Entry 2PRM (X-ray diffraction, 3.00 A resolution); this record covers chain A.

[Chain A]
Name: Dihydroorotate dehydrogenase, mitochondrial
Organism: Homo sapiens
Notes: EC 1.3.99.11; engineered mutation(s): N-terminus truncated
Reference sequence: Q02127 (PYRD_HUMAN); residues 30-396 here correspond to UniProt positions 29-395 (UniProt number = residue number - 1)
Sequence (367 residues; each row starts with the number of its first residue):
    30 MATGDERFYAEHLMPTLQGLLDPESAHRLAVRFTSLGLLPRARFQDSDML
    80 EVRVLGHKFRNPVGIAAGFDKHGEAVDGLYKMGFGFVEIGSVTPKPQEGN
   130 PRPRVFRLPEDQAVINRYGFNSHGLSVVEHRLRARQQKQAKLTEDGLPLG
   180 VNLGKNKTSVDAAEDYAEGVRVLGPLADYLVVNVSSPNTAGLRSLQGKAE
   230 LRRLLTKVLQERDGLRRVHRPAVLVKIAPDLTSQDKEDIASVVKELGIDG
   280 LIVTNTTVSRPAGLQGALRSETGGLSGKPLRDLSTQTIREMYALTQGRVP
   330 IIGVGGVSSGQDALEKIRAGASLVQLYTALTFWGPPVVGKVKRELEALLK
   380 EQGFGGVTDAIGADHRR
Curated features (UniProtKB/Swiss-Prot):
  - active site: Ser215 (Nucleophile)
  - binding site (FMN): Ala96 to Lys100, Ser120, Asn181, Asn212, Lys255, Thr283, Gly306, Gly335, Tyr356, Thr357
  - binding site (substrate): Lys100, Asn145 to Phe149, Asn212 to Asn217, Asn284, Thr285
Ligand contacts:
  - FMN (flavin mononucleotide): Ala95, Ala96, Gly97, Lys100, Gly119, Ser120, Val134, Val143, Asn145, Tyr147, Asn181, Asn212, Lys255, Thr283, Asn284, Thr285, Ser305, Gly306, Leu309, Val333, Gly334, Gly335, Val336, Leu355, Tyr356, Thr357
  - orotic acid (ORO): Lys100, Ser120, Asn145, Arg146, Tyr147, Gly148, Phe149, Asn212, Ser215, Pro216, Asn217, Asn284, Thr285

[Summary]
Bound to chain A: flavin mononucleotide and orotic acid. From UniProt: active-site residue Ser215, 14
FMN-binding residues and 14 substrate-binding residues.
Chain A is Dihydroorotate dehydrogenase, mitochondrial (Homo sapiens); the structure, The structures of apo-
and inhibitor bound human dihydroorotate dehydrogenase reveal conformational flexibility within the inhibitor
..., was determined by X-ray diffraction (same publication as 2PRH and 2PRL).
